PDB entry 8C2Y | X-ray diffraction, 1.46 A resolution | chains A and P

[Chain A]
Protein: 14-3-3 protein sigma
From: Homo sapiens
Reference sequence: P31947 (1433S_HUMAN); residues 1-231 here = UniProt positions 1-231
Chain sequence (236 residues; numbered -4 to 231; the number before each row is that of its first residue; numbers below 1 keep their minus sign (Gly-4 is residue -4)):
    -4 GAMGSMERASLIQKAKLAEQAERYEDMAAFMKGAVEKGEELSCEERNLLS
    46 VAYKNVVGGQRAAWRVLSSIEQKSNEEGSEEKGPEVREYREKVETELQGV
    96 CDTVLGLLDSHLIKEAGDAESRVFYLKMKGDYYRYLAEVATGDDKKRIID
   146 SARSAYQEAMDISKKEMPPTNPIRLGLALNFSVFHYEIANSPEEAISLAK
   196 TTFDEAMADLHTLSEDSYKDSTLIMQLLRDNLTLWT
Unresolved in the structure: 72-76
Sequence notes: expression tag (-4 to 0)
Modified / non-standard residues: Cys38 (S-hydroxycysteine; CSO)
Curated features (UniProtKB/Swiss-Prot):
  - site (Interaction with phosphoserine on interacting protein): Arg56, Arg129
  - modified residue (Phosphoserine): Ser5, Ser74

[Chain P]
Protein: Pyrin pS242 peptide
Chain sequence (12 residues; each row starts with the number of its first residue):
   237 KMRPRSLEVTIS
Unresolved in the structure: 237, 245-248
Modified / non-standard residues: Ser242 (phosphoserine; SEP)
From the paper describing this entry:
  - post-translational modification sites: Ser242 (citing earlier work)
  - disease-associated variants - S242A, E244K: abolished binding to 14-3-3 (citing earlier work)

[How chain A and chain P interact]
Contacting residue pairs - 20 pairs, chain A then chain P:
  Arg56(A) - Ser242(P)
  Lys122(A) - Leu243(P)
  Arg129(A) - Ser242(P)
  Tyr130(A) - Ser242(P)
  Leu174(A) - Arg241(P)
  Leu174(A) - Ser242(P)
  Leu174(A) - Leu243(P)
  Asn175(A) - Ser242(P)
  Asn175(A) - Leu243(P)  hydrogen bond (side chain-backbone)
  Val178(A) - Arg241(P)
  Glu182(A) - Arg239(P)
  Glu182(A) - Pro240(P)
  Ile219(A) - Leu243(P)  hydrophobic
  Leu222(A) - Arg241(P)
  Asp225(A) - Arg241(P)  salt bridge
  Asn226(A) - Pro240(P)
  Asn226(A) - Arg241(P)  hydrogen bond (side chain-backbone)
  Leu229(A) - Met238(P)
  Leu229(A) - Pro240(P)  hydrophobic
  Trp230(A) - Pro240(P)  hydrophobic
Interface residues without a listed pair, chain A (15 interface residues in all): Gly171
Interface features reported in the paper:
  - residue pairs: Arg56(A)-Ser242(P), Arg129(A)-Ser242(P), Tyr130(A)-Ser242(P), Ile219(A)-Leu243(P) (hydrophobic contact), Leu222(A)-Leu243(P) (hydrophobic contact)
  - interface residues, chain A: Glu182(A), Asp225(A)
  - interface residues, chain P: Arg239(P), Arg241(P)

[Overview]
15 residues of chain A and 6 residues of chain P are in contact; the contacts include 2 hydrogen bonds and 1
salt bridge. Among the polar pairs are Asp225(A)-Arg241(P), Asn175(A)-Leu243(P) and Asn226(A)-Arg241(P). The
authors report contacts between Arg56(A) and Ser242(P), Arg129(A) and Ser242(P) and Tyr130(A) and Ser242(P);
hydrophobic contacts between Ile219(A) and Leu243(P) and Leu222(A) and Leu243(P). The paper reports that S242A
and E244K of chain P abolish binding to 14-3-3; interface residues Glu182(A), Asp225(A) and Arg239(P) among
others.
Chain A is 14-3-3 protein sigma (Homo sapiens) and chain P is Pyrin pS242 peptide; the structure, 14-3-3 in
complex with Pyrinp pS242, was determined by X-ray diffraction together with 8C28, 8C30 and 8C2D from the same
study.
